Entry 7W5W (electron microscopy, 4.55 A resolution (low resolution: residue-level contacts below are approximate; hydrogen-bond / salt-bridge calls are withheld)); this record covers chains D and F of the 9 polymer chains in the assembly.

Chain D:
Name: DNA-directed RNA polymerase subunit beta'
Source organism: Escherichia coli K-12
Notes: EC 2.7.7.6
Reference sequence: P0A8T7 (RPOC_ECOLI); residues 1-1407 here = UniProt positions 1-1407
Chain sequence (1407 residues; each row starts with the number of its first residue):
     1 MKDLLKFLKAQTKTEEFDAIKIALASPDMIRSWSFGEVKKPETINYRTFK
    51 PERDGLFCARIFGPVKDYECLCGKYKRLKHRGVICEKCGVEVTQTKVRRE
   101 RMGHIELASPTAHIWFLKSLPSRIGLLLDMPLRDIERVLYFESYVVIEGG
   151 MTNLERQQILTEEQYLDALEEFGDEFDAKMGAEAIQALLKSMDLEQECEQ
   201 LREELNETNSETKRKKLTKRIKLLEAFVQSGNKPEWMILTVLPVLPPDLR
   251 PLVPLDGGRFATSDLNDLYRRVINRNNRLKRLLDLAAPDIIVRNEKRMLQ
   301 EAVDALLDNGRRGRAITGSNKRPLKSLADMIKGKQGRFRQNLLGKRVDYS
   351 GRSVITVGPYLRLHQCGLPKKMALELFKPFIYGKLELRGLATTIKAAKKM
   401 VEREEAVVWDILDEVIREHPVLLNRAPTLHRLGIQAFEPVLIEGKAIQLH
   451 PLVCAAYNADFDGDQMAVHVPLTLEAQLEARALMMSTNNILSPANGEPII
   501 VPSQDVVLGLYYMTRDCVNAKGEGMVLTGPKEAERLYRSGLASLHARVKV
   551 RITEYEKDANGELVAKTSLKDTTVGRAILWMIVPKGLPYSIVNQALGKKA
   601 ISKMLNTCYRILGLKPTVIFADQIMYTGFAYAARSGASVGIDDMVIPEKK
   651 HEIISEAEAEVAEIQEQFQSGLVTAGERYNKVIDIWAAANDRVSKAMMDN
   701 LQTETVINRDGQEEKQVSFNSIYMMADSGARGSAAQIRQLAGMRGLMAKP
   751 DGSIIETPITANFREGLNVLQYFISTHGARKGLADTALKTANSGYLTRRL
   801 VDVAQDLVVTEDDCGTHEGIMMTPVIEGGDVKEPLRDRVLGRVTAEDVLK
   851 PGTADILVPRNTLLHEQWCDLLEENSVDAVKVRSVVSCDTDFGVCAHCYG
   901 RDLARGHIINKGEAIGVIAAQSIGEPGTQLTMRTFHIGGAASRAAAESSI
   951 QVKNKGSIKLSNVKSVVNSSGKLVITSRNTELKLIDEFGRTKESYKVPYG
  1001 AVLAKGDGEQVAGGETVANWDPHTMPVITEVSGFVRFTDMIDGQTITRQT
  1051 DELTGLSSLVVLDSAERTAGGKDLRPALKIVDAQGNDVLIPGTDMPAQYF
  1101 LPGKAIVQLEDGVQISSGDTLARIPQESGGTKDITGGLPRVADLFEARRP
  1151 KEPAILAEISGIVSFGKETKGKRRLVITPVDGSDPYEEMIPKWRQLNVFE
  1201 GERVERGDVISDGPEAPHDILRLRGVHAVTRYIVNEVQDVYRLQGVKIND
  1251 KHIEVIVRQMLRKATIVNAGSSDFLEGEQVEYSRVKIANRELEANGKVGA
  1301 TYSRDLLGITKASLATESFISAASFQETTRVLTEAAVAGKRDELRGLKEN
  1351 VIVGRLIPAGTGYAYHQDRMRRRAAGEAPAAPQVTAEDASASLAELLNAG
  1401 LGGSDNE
Disordered / not traced: 1-14, 120-121, 933-947, 1127-1136, 1377-1407
UniProt features mapped onto this chain:
  - binding site (Zn(2+)): C70, C72, C85, C88, C814, C888, C895, C898
  - binding site (Mg(2+)): D460, D462, D464
  - modified residue: K983 (N6-acetyllysine)
Ion coordination: Zn2+ site 1: L71, C72, C88; Mg2+: D460, D464; Zn2+ site 2: C888, C895

Chain F:
Name: RNA polymerase sigma factor RpoD
Source organism: Escherichia coli K-12
Reference sequence: P00579 (RPOD_ECOLI); numbering as in UniProt (aligned over 1-613)
Chain sequence (613 residues; each row starts with the number of its first residue):
     1 MEQNPQSQLKLLVTRGKEQGYLTYAEVNDHLPEDIVDSDQIEDIIQMIND
    51 MGIQVMEEAPDADDLMLAENTADEDAAEAAAQVLSSVESEIGRTTDPVRM
   101 YMREMGTVELLTREGEIDIAKRIEDGINQVQCSVAEYPEAITYLLEQYDR
   151 VEAEEARLSDLITGFVDPNAEEDLAPTATHVGSELSQEDLDDDEDEDEED
   201 GDDDSADDDNSIDPELAREKFAELRAQYVVTRDTIKAKGRSHATAQEEIL
   251 KLSEVFKQFRLVPKQFDYLVNSMRVMMDRVRTQERLIMKLCVEQCKMPKK
   301 NFITLFTGNETSDTWFNAAIAMNKPWSEKLHDVSEEVHRALQKLQQIEEE
   351 TGLTIEQVKDINRRMSIGEAKARRAKKEMVEANLRLVISIAKKYTNRGLQ
   401 FLDLIQEGNIGLMKAVDKFEYRRGYKFSTYATWWIRQAITRSIADQARTI
   451 RIPVHMIETINKLNRISRQMLQEMGREPTPEELAERMLMPEDKIRKVLKI
   501 AKEPISMETPIGDDEDSHLGDFIEDTTLELPLDSATTESLRAATHDVLAG
   551 LTAREAKVLRMRFGIDMNTDYTLEEVGKQFDVTRERIRQIEAKALRKLRH
   601 PSRSEVLRSFLDD
Disordered / not traced: 1-92, 172-209, 263, 582
UniProt features mapped onto this chain:
  - DNA-binding region: L573 to A592 (H-T-H motif)
  - region: R584 to R599 (Interaction with anti-sigma factors)
  - motif: D403 to Q406 (Interaction with polymerase core subunit RpoC)
  - site: R562 (Interaction with anti-sigma factors)

Interface between chain D and chain F:
Contacting residue pairs - 55 pairs, chain D then chain F:
  E42(D) - R451(F)
  T43(D) - T449(F)
  I44(D) - I450(F)
  Y46(D) - I450(F)
  Y46(D) - P453(F)
  Y46(D) - I500(F)
  L78(D) - D570(F)
  R81(D) - N568(F)
  Y140(D) - T95(F)
  Y140(D) - M100(F)
  L255(D) - I523(F)
  D256(D) - E524(F)
  R259(D) - K499(F)
  R259(D) - K502(F)
  F260(D) - P504(F)
  F260(D) - I505(F)
  A261(D) - P504(F)
  A261(D) - I505(F)
  A261(D) - M507(F)
  T262(D) - P504(F)
  T262(D) - S506(F)
  T262(D) - M507(F)
  S263(D) - M507(F)
  D264(D) - S506(F)
  R270(D) - R448(F)
  R270(D) - T449(F)
  R271(D) - Q400(F)
  N274(D) - Q446(F)
  R275(D) - D403(F)
  R278(D) - I410(F)
  L282(D) - I410(F)
  L285(D) - R373(F)
  L285(D) - M413(F)
  A286(D) - R373(F)
  A287(D) - M413(F)
  P288(D) - K377(F)
  P288(D) - V380(F)
  I290(D) - E104(F)
  I291(D) - Q406(F)
  I291(D) - N409(F)
  N294(D) - Y101(F)
  N294(D) - Q406(F)
  E295(D) - Q406(F)
  R297(D) - M100(F)
  M298(D) - L402(F)
  M298(D) - D403(F)
  M298(D) - Q406(F)
  E301(D) - P97(F)
  R312(D) - T95(F)
  K325(D) - E508(F)
  Q335(D) - H518(F)
  T393(D) - F610(F)
  I394(D) - L532(F)
  I394(D) - A535(F)
  K395(D) - T536(F)
Other interface residues (no listed pair), chain D (44 interface residues in all): R137, V253, T317, N320, Y382, K398
Other interface residues (no listed pair), chain F (48 interface residues in all): R93, M105, L384, L399, E407, M456, E503, E515, S609, D613

Summary:
The interface between chain D and chain F involves 44 residues on one side and 48 on the other. The Zn2+ site
1 is built by L71(D), C72(D) and C88(D). From UniProt: 8 Zn2+-binding residues and 3 Mg2+-binding residues on
chain D.
Chain D is DNA-directed RNA polymerase subunit beta' and chain F is RNA polymerase sigma factor RpoD, both
from Escherichia coli K-12; the structure, Cryo-EM structure of SoxS-dependent transcription activation
complex with micF promoter DNA, was determined by electron microscopy, deposited together with 7W5X and 7W5Y.
